PDB entry 6MZV | electron microscopy, 3.40 A resolution | chains HC and HD of the 42 polymer chains in the assembly

[Chain HC (and HD)]
Name: Microcompartments protein
Organism: Haliangium ochraceum (strain DSM 14365 / JCM 11303 / SMP-2)
Notes: chain HD of this document is another copy of the same molecule, construct and numbering; everything in this record applies to it too
UniProtKB: D0LID5 (D0LID5_HALO1); residues 1-99 here = UniProt positions 1-99
Amino-acid sequence (99 residues; each row starts with the number of its first residue):
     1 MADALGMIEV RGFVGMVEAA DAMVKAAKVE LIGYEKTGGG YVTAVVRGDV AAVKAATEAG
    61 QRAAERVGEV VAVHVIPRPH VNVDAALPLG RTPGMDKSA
Not modelled in the structure: 1, 94-99
UniProt features mapped onto this chain:
  - mutagenesis: Lys-28 (K28A: Forms larger hexamer patches, increases hexamer stacking), Arg-78 (R78A: Forms smaller hexamer patches)

[Interface between chain HC and chain HD]
Contacting residue pairs (50):
  Arg-11(HC) with Tyr-41(HD), hydrogen bond
  Gly-12(HC) with Glu-9(HD)
  Phe-13(HC) with Met-7(HD), hydrophobic; Glu-9(HD), hydrogen bond (backbone-side chain); Glu-35(HD); Thr-37(HD); Thr-43(HD)
  Val-14(HC) with Met-7(HD), hydrophobic; Glu-9(HD), hydrogen bond (backbone-side chain); Thr-43(HD); Ala-72(HD), hydrophobic; His-74(HD)
  Met-16(HC) with Leu-87(HD), hydrophobic
  Val-17(HC) with Leu-5(HD), hydrophobic; Met-7(HD), hydrophobic; Ile-76(HD), hydrophobic; Leu-87(HD), hydrophobic
  Glu-18(HC) with His-74(HD), salt bridge; Ile-76(HD)
  Ala-20(HC) with Val-83(HD); Leu-87(HD), hydrophobic
  Asp-21(HC) with Ile-76(HD); Arg-78(HD); Pro-79(HD); His-80(HD), hydrogen bond (side chain-backbone); Val-83(HD)
  Val-24(HC) with His-80(HD); Asn-82(HD); Val-83(HD), hydrophobic
  Lys-25(HC) with Arg-78(HD), hydrogen bond (side chain-backbone)
  Val-29(HC) with Asn-82(HD)
  Glu-30(HC) with Asn-82(HD)
  Leu-31(HC) with Asn-82(HD); Ala-86(HD); Leu-87(HD), hydrophobic
  Gly-33(HC) with Ala-86(HD)
  Tyr-34(HC) with Glu-35(HD), hydrogen bond; Leu-87(HD), hydrophobic; Pro-88(HD)
  Lys-36(HC) with Glu-35(HD), salt bridge; Lys-36(HD), hydrogen bond (side chain-backbone); Thr-37(HD)
  Gly-39(HC) with Gly-38(HD); Gly-39(HD)
  Gly-40(HC) with Thr-37(HD), hydrogen bond (backbone-backbone); Gly-38(HD), hydrogen bond (backbone-backbone); Tyr-41(HD)
  Val-42(HC) with Thr-37(HD)
  Val-67(HC) with Ala-72(HD); His-74(HD)
Interface residues without a listed pair, chain HC (23 interface residues in all): Ile-32, Gly-38
Interface residues without a listed pair, chain HD (24 interface residues in all): Ile-8, Val-73, Leu-89

[Summary]
The interface between chain HC and chain HD involves 23 residues on one side and 24 on the other; the contacts
include 9 hydrogen bonds and 2 salt bridges. Polar contacts include Glu-18(HC)/His-74(HD),
Lys-36(HC)/Glu-35(HD) and Arg-11(HC)/Tyr-41(HD). From UniProt: 2 mutagenesis sites on chain HC.
Chain HC and chain HD are both Microcompartments protein (Haliangium ochraceum (strain DSM 14365 / JCM 11303 /
SMP-2)); the structure, Cryo-EM structure of the HO BMC shell: BMC-TD focused structure, widened inner ring,
was determined by electron microscopy (same publication as 6MZU, 6MZX, 6MZY, 6N06, 6N07, 6N09, 6N0F and 6N0G).
